PDB entry 8B92 | X-ray diffraction, 1.66 A resolution | chains A and C

== Chain A ==
Name: Peroxisome proliferator-activated receptor gamma
Organism: Homo sapiens
Reference sequence: P37231 (PPARG_HUMAN); residues 203-477 here correspond to UniProt positions 231-505 (UniProt number = residue number + 28)
Sequence (279 residues; numbered 199 to 477; the number before each row is that of its first residue):
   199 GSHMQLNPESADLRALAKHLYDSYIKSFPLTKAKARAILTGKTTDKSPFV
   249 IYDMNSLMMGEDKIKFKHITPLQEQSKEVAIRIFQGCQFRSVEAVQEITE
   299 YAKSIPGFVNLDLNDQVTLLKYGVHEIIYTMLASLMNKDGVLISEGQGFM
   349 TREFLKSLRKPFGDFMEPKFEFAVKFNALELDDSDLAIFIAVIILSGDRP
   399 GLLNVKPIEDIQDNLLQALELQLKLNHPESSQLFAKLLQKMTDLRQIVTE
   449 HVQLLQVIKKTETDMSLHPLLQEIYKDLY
Not modelled in the structure: 199-200, 268-274, 461-477
Construct notes: expression tag (199-202)
UniProt features mapped onto this chain:
  - motif: Pro467 to Asp475 (9aaTAD)
  - binding site (rosiglitazone): Gln286 to Ser289, His323, His449, Tyr473
  - cross-link: Lys224 (Glycyl lysine isopeptide (Lys-Gly) (interchain with G-Cter in ubiquitin))
Covalently attached groups: compound Q5X linked to Cys285
Residues lining bound ligands: Q5X (4-chloranyl-6-fluoranyl-N3-[2-fluoranyl-4-(oxetan-3-yl)phenyl]-N1-[(2-methoxyphenyl)methyl]benzene-1,3-dicarboxamide): Phe282, Gln286, Arg288, Ser289, Val290, Ala292, Val293, His323, Ile326, Tyr327, Met329, Leu330, Leu333, Phe363, His449, Leu453

== Chain C ==
Name: Nuclear receptor corepressor 2
Reference sequence: Q9Y618 (NCOR2_HUMAN); residues 2343-2365 here correspond to UniProt positions 2332-2354 (UniProt number = residue number - 11)
Sequence (23 residues; each row starts with the number of its first residue):
  2343 HASTNMGLEAIIRKALMGKYDQW
Not modelled in the structure: 2343-2346, 2360-2365
UniProt features mapped onto this chain:
  - motif: Leu2350 to Ile2354 (CORNR box of ID2)

== Interface between chain A and chain C ==
Pairs across the interface - 18 pairs, chain A then chain C:
  Val293(A) - Leu2350(C)  hydrophobic
  Val293(A) - Ile2353(C)  hydrophobic
  Val293(A) - Ile2354(C)  hydrophobic
  Thr297(A) - Ala2357(C)
  Thr297(A) - Leu2358(C)
  Glu298(A) - Ala2357(C)
  Lys301(A) - Ala2357(C)  hydrogen bond (side chain-backbone)
  Lys301(A) - Leu2358(C)
  Leu311(A) - Leu2358(C)  hydrophobic
  Asn312(A) - Arg2355(C)  hydrogen bond
  Gln314(A) - Leu2358(C)
  Val315(A) - Glu2351(C)
  Val315(A) - Arg2355(C)
  Val315(A) - Leu2358(C)  hydrophobic
  Leu318(A) - Ile2354(C)  hydrophobic
  Lys319(A) - Asn2347(C)
  Lys319(A) - Leu2350(C)
  Lys319(A) - Ile2354(C)
Other interface residues (no listed pair), chain A (15 interface residues in all): Val290, Gln294, Phe306, Val322, His323

== Overview ==
The interface between chain A and chain C involves 15 residues on one side and 8 on the other, with 2 hydrogen
bonds. Polar pairs include Lys301(A)-Ala2357(C) and Asn312(A)-Arg2355(C). Compound Q5X is covalently linked to
Cys285(A). UniProt lists 7 rosiglitazone-binding residues on chain A.
Here chain A is Peroxisome proliferator-activated receptor gamma (Homo sapiens) and chain C is Nuclear
receptor corepressor 2. Entry 8B92 (Crystal structure of PPARG and NCOR2 with an inverse agonist (compound
SI-2)) was determined by X-ray diffraction together with 8B8W, 8B8X, 8B8Y, 8B8Z, 8B90, 8B91 and 3 further
entries from the same study.
